Entry 8CA7 (electron microscopy, 2.06 A resolution); this record covers chains J and N of the 9 polymer chains in the assembly.

Chain J:
Protein: Small ribosomal subunit protein uS10
Organism: Escherichia coli BW25113
UniProt: P0A7R5 (RS10_ECOLI); residues 1-103 here = UniProt positions 1-103
Amino-acid sequence (103 residues; each row starts with the number of its first residue):
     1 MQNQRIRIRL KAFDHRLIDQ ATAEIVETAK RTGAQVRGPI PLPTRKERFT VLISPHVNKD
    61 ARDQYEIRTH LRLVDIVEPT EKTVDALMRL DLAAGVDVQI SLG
Not modelled in the structure: 1-4, 78-91, 102-103

Chain N:
Protein: Small ribosomal subunit protein uS14
Organism: Escherichia coli BW25113
UniProt: P0AG59 (RS14_ECOLI); residue numbers follow UniProt; this construct covers 1-101
Amino-acid sequence (101 residues; numbered 1 to 101; the number before each row is that of its first residue):
     1 MAKQSMKARE VKRVALADKY FAKRAELKAI ISDVNASDED RWNAVLKLQT LPRDSSPSRQ
    61 RNRCRQTGRP HGFLRKFGLS RIKVREAAMR GEIPGLKKAS W
Not modelled in the structure: 1

How chain J and chain N interact:
Residue-residue contacts (35):
  F13(J) with P94(N), hydrophobic; G95(N)
  E47(J) with K76(N), salt bridge
  R48(J) with W101(N)
  F49(J) with K76(N); F77(N), hydrophobic; L96(N), hydrophobic
  V51(J) with L74(N), hydrophobic; R81(N)
  L52(J) with R81(N), hydrogen bond (backbone-side chain)
  I53(J) with R85(N)
  S54(J) with R81(N), hydrogen bond (backbone-side chain)
  P55(J) with R69(N); R81(N), hydrogen bond (backbone-side chain)
  D63(J) with R85(N), salt bridge; M89(N); K98(N), salt bridge
  Q64(J) with K98(N); A99(N), hydrogen bond (backbone-backbone); W101(N)
  Y65(J) with R85(N); M89(N); L96(N), hydrophobic; K97(N); K98(N); A99(N)
  E66(J) with G95(N); L96(N); K97(N), hydrogen bond (backbone-backbone); A99(N); S100(N)
  I67(J) with F77(N), hydrophobic; P94(N); G95(N); L96(N), hydrophobic
Interface residues without a listed pair, chain J (15 interface residues in all): R68
Interface residues without a listed pair, chain N (17 interface residues in all): I82, A88

Overview:
15 residues of chain J face 17 of chain N across their interface; the contacts include 5 hydrogen bonds and 3
salt bridges. Polar pairs include E47(J)-K76(N), D63(J)-R85(N) and D63(J)-K98(N).
Chain J is Small ribosomal subunit protein uS10 and chain N is Small ribosomal subunit protein uS14, both from
Escherichia coli BW25113; the structure, Omadacycline and spectinomycin bound to the 30S ribosomal subunit
head, was determined by electron microscopy (same publication as 8CAI, 8CEP, 8CF1, 8CF8, 8CGI, 8CGJ, 8CGR and
8CGU).
